8DBV - chains X and Y of the 22 polymer chains in the assembly; structure by electron microscopy, 3.70 A resolution.

Chain X (and Y):
Name: ATP synthase subunit b
From: Escherichia coli
Notes: chain Y of this document is another copy of the same molecule, construct and numbering; everything in this record applies to it too
Reference sequence: D6IFY0 (D6IFY0_ECOLX); residues 1-156 here = UniProt positions 1-156
Chain sequence (156 residues; each row starts with the number of its first residue):
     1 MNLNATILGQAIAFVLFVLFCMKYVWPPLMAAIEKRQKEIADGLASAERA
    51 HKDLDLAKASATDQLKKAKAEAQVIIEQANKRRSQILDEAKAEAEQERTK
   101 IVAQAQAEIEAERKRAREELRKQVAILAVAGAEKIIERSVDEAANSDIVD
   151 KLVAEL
Disordered / not traced: 154-156 (chain Y: 156)

Interface between chain X and chain Y:
Pairs across the interface (72):
  Q37(X) - I40(Y)
  E39(X) - A47(Y)
  I40(X) - I40(Y)  hydrophobic
  I40(X) - G43(Y)
  I40(X) - L44(Y)
  G43(X) - A47(Y)
  G43(X) - A50(Y)
  G43(X) - H51(Y)
  L44(X) - S46(Y)
  S46(X) - H51(Y)
  L54(X) - S60(Y)
  A57(X) - A61(Y)  hydrophobic
  A57(X) - Q64(Y)
  K58(X) - Q64(Y)
  A61(X) - Q64(Y)
  Q64(X) - A68(Y)  hydrogen bond (side chain-backbone)
  Q64(X) - K69(Y)
  Q64(X) - A72(Y)
  L65(X) - E71(Y)
  A68(X) - A72(Y)  hydrophobic
  E71(X) - I76(Y)
  A72(X) - I75(Y)
  A72(X) - A79(Y)
  I75(X) - A79(Y)  hydrophobic
  I75(X) - R83(Y)
  I76(X) - R82(Y)
  A79(X) - R83(Y)
  A79(X) - I86(Y)
  A79(X) - L87(Y)
  R82(X) - L87(Y)
  R83(X) - I86(Y)  hydrogen bond (side chain-backbone)
  R83(X) - E89(Y)  salt bridge
  R83(X) - A90(Y)
  R83(X) - E93(Y)  salt bridge
  I86(X) - A90(Y)  hydrophobic
  L87(X) - A90(Y)  hydrophobic
  A90(X) - A94(Y)  hydrophobic
  A90(X) - E97(Y)
  K91(X) - E97(Y)
  A94(X) - R98(Y)
  E97(X) - V102(Y)
  R98(X) - I101(Y)
  R98(X) - A105(Y)
  I101(X) - A105(Y)  hydrophobic
  V102(X) - A105(Y)  hydrophobic
  V102(X) - I109(Y)
  A105(X) - I109(Y)  hydrophobic
  Q106(X) - E112(Y)
  I109(X) - E112(Y)
  I109(X) - R113(Y)
  E112(X) - R113(Y)  salt bridge
  R117(X) - L120(Y)
  R117(X) - Q123(Y)  hydrogen bond
  V124(X) - V124(Y)
  V124(X) - A128(Y)  hydrophobic
  A128(X) - A128(Y)
  A128(X) - I135(Y)
  V129(X) - I135(Y)
  A132(X) - A132(Y)  hydrophobic
  A132(X) - I135(Y)  hydrophobic
  A132(X) - I136(Y)
  I135(X) - I136(Y)  hydrophobic
  I136(X) - I136(Y)  hydrophobic
  I136(X) - I148(Y)  hydrophobic
  E137(X) - K151(Y)  salt bridge
  V140(X) - I135(Y)  hydrophobic
  V140(X) - S139(Y)
  D141(X) - S139(Y)  hydrogen bond
  A144(X) - S139(Y)
  D147(X) - R138(Y)  salt bridge
  I148(X) - I135(Y)  hydrophobic
  K151(X) - L127(Y)
Also at the interface, not in a pair above, chain X (58 interface residues in all): R36, A47, A50, K69, N80, E108, A116, L120, R121, L127, R138
Also at the interface, not in a pair above, chain Y (53 interface residues in all): L54, A57, N80, Q104, Q106, E108, G131, D147

Summary:
58 residues of chain X and 53 residues of chain Y are in contact, with 4 hydrogen bonds and 5 salt bridges.
Among the polar pairs are R83(X)-E89(Y), R83(X)-E93(Y) and E112(X)-R113(Y).
Both chains are ATP synthase subunit b (Escherichia coli). Entry 8DBV (E. coli ATP synthase imaged in 10mM
MgATP State3 "down) was determined by electron microscopy (same publication as 8DBP, 8DBQ, 8DBR, 8DBS, 8DBT,
8DBU and 8DBW).
